5D3M - chains B and D of the 4 polymer chains in the assembly; structure by X-ray diffraction, 3.30 A resolution.

Chain B:
Protein: Energy-coupling factor transporter ATP-binding protein EcfA2
Source organism: Lactobacillus delbrueckii
Notes: EC 3.6.3.-
UniProtKB: Q1GBI9 (ECFA2_LACDA); residue numbers follow UniProt; this construct covers 1-287
Amino-acid sequence (287 residues; each row starts with the number of its first residue):
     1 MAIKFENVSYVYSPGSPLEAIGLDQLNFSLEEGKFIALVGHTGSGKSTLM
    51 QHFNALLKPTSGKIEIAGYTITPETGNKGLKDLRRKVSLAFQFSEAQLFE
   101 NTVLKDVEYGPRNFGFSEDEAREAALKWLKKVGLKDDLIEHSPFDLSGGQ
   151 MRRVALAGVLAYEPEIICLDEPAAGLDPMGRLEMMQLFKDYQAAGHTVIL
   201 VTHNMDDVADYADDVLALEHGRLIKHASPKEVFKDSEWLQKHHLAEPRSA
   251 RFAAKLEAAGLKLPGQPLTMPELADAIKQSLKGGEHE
Disordered / not traced: 1, 283-287
Small-molecule neighbours: AMP-PNP (ANP; phosphoaminophosphonic acid-adenylate ester): Tyr12, Ser13, Ala20, His41, Thr42, Gly43, Ser44, Gly45, Lys46, Ser47, Thr48, Gln92, Asp170
Swiss-Prot annotation at these positions:
  - binding site (ATP): Gly40 to Ser47

Chain D:
Protein: Energy-coupling factor transporter transmembrane protein EcfT
Source organism: Lactobacillus delbrueckii
UniProtKB: A0A061BSU4 (A0A061BSU4_LACDE); residue numbers follow UniProt; this construct covers 1-265
Amino-acid sequence (265 residues; numbered 1 to 265; the number before each row is that of its first residue):
     1 MSKIIIGRYLPGTTFVYRVDPRAKLLTTFYFIIMIFLANNWVSYLVISIF
    51 GLAYVFATGLKARVFWDGVKPMIWMIVFTSLLQTFFMAGGKVYWHWWIFT
   101 LSSEGLINGLYVFIRFAMIILVSTVMTVTTKPLEIADAMEWMLTPLKLFK
   151 VNVGMISLVISIALRFVPTLFDQTVKIMNAQRSRGADFNDGGLVKRAKSV
   201 VPMLVPLFIDSLEVALDLSTAMESRGYKGSEGRTRYRILEWSKVDLIPVA
   251 YCLLLTILMITTRKH
Disordered / not traced: 1-5, 265

How chain B and chain D interact:
Contacting residue pairs (29; chain B residue first):
  Gln51(B) - Asn179(D)  hydrogen bond
  Asn54(B) - Ser183(D)
  Leu56(B) - Asn179(D)
  Leu56(B) - Arg182(D)
  Arg84(B) - Arg182(D)
  Leu89(B) - Ser183(D)
  Phe91(B) - Lys176(D)
  Phe91(B) - Ala180(D)  hydrophobic
  Gln92(B) - Lys176(D)
  Ala96(B) - Pro206(D)
  Gln97(B) - Ala180(D)  hydrogen bond (side chain-backbone)
  Gln97(B) - Gln181(D)  hydrogen bond (backbone-side chain)
  Gln97(B) - Arg184(D)  hydrogen bond (backbone-side chain)
  Phe99(B) - Gln181(D)
  Phe99(B) - Arg184(D)
  Phe99(B) - Pro202(D)  hydrophobic
  Phe99(B) - Val205(D)  hydrophobic
  Asp106(B) - Arg184(D)  salt bridge
  Tyr109(B) - Gln181(D)
  Tyr109(B) - Arg184(D)
  Tyr109(B) - Ala186(D)
  Gly110(B) - Arg184(D)
  Asn113(B) - Gly185(D)  hydrogen bond (side chain-backbone)
  Asn113(B) - Ala186(D)
  Phe114(B) - Arg184(D)
  Phe114(B) - Gly185(D)
  Phe144(B) - Ile209(D)  hydrophobic
  Gly158(B) - Arg184(D)
  Tyr162(B) - Ser183(D)
Other interface residues (no listed pair), chain B (22 interface residues in all): Ser88, Phe93, Leu98, Val159
Other interface residues (no listed pair), chain D (14 interface residues in all): Ile177

Summary:
The interface between chain B and chain D involves 22 residues on one side and 14 on the other, with 5
hydrogen bonds and 1 salt bridge. Polar contacts include Asp106(B)-Arg184(D), Gln51(B)-Asn179(D) and
Gln97(B)-Ala180(D). Chain B binds AMP-PNP.
Here chain B is Energy-coupling factor transporter ATP-binding protein EcfA2 and chain D is Energy-coupling
factor transporter transmembrane protein EcfT, both from Lactobacillus delbrueckii. Entry 5D3M (Folate ECF
transporter: AMPPNP bound state) was determined by X-ray diffraction (same publication as 5JSZ and 5D0Y).
